6K2O - chain A; structure by X-ray diffraction, 2.30 A resolution.

[Chain A]
Molecule: Outer capsid protein VP4
From: Rotavirus A
UniProtKB: E2EA82 (E2EA82_9REOV); residues 2-160 here correspond to UniProt positions 65-223 (UniProt number = residue number + 63)
Chain sequence (163 residues; row label = number of the first residue in the row):
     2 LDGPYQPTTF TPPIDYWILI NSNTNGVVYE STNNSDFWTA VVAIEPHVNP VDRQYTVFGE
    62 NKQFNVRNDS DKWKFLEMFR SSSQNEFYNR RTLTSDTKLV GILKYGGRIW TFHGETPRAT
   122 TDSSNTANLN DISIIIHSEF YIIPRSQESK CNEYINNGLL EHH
Sequence notes: expression tag (161-164)
What the authors report for this chain:
  - binding site for N-acetylglucosamine: Trp18, Leu104, Trp111, Thr122, Arg146, Glu149
  - binding site for beta-D-galactopyranose: Tyr106, Gly107, Arg109, Thr121, Thr122, Asn153
  - specificity-determining residues: Tyr106, Asn153

[Overview]
From the paper: a binding site for N-acetylglucosamine at Trp18, Leu104 and Trp111 among others; a binding
site for beta-D-galactopyranose at Tyr106, Gly107 and Arg109 among others.
Chain A is Outer capsid protein VP4 (Rotavirus A); the structure, Structural basis of glycan recognition in
globally predominant human P[8] rotavirus, was determined by X-ray diffraction, deposited together with 6K2N.
